6RDD - chains 5 and 7 of the 13 polymer chains in the assembly; structure by electron microscopy, 3.20 A resolution.

Chain 5:
Molecule: Mitochondrial F1F0 ATP synthase associated 14 kDa protein
Source organism: Polytomella sp. Pringsheim 198.80
Reference sequence: A0A024FSR7 (A0A024FSR7_9CHLO); residue numbers follow UniProt; this construct covers 1-123
Amino-acid sequence (123 residues; numbered 1 to 123; the number before each row is that of its first residue):
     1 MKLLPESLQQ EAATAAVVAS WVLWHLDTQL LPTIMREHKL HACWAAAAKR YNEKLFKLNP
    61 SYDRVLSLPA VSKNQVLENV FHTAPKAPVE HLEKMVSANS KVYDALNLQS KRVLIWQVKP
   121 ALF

Chain 7:
Molecule: Mitochondrial ATP synthase associated protein ASA7
Source organism: Polytomella sp. Pringsheim 198.80
Reference sequence: D8V7I2 (D8V7I2_9CHLO); numbering as in UniProt (aligned over 1-190)
Amino-acid sequence (190 residues; each row starts with the number of its first residue):
     1 MSSVRAGVEA GRRDLTTFTF SGLQDAPVAA LSGSIKLNVA AKAGKAEVTV AAGAAKAATQ
    61 VSAAALRKLS GSKISLAEVA RISVLHSSIQ NYLLSLSNER YQLLSQWPDF TTMYGKDFYY
   121 RAHPEDLKKF YDAADEYYKL YETVTEFDSL SALASQVVPN YAARRRSTVH PAIGSTVADG
   181 AFTNFLLSKQ
Unresolved in the structure: 1-14

Interface between chain 5 and chain 7:
Contacting residue pairs (52; chain 5 residue first):
  Val80(5) - Tyr120(7)
  Phe81(5) - Tyr120(7)
  His82(5) - Tyr119(7)
  His82(5) - Pro124(7)
  His82(5) - Leu127(7)
  His82(5) - Lys128(7)  hydrogen bond
  Thr83(5) - Tyr119(7)  hydrogen bond (backbone-side chain)
  Thr83(5) - Lys128(7)  hydrogen bond
  Thr83(5) - Tyr131(7)
  Ala84(5) - Tyr131(7)
  Lys86(5) - Tyr114(7)
  Lys86(5) - Tyr131(7)
  Lys86(5) - Asp135(7)  salt bridge
  Glu90(5) - Tyr138(7)
  His91(5) - Thr111(7)
  His91(5) - Tyr138(7)  hydrogen bond
  Lys94(5) - Tyr138(7)
  Lys94(5) - Glu142(7)
  Met95(5) - Tyr137(7)  hydrophobic
  Met95(5) - Tyr138(7)  hydrophobic
  Met95(5) - Tyr141(7)  hydrophobic
  Ala98(5) - Tyr141(7)  hydrophobic
  Ala98(5) - Glu142(7)
  Ala98(5) - Thr145(7)
  Asn99(5) - Tyr141(7)  hydrogen bond
  Lys101(5) - Glu142(7)  hydrogen bond (side chain-backbone)
  Lys101(5) - Thr145(7)
  Lys101(5) - Glu146(7)  salt bridge
  Lys101(5) - Phe147(7)
  Val102(5) - Thr145(7)
  Ala105(5) - Phe147(7)  hydrophobic
  Leu106(5) - Phe147(7)  hydrophobic
  Leu114(5) - Phe147(7)
  Gln117(5) - Arg81(7)
  Gln117(5) - Ser87(7)  hydrogen bond (backbone-side chain)
  Gln117(5) - Gln90(7)  hydrogen bond
  Val118(5) - Ser87(7)
  Val118(5) - Gln90(7)
  Val118(5) - Asn91(7)
  Val118(5) - Leu94(7)  hydrophobic
  Lys119(5) - Asn91(7)
  Pro120(5) - Glu78(7)
  Pro120(5) - Val79(7)
  Pro120(5) - Ala80(7)  hydrophobic
  Pro120(5) - Ser87(7)
  Ala121(5) - Glu78(7)
  Ala121(5) - Val79(7)
  Leu122(5) - Leu76(7)  hydrophobic
  Leu122(5) - Glu78(7)
  Phe123(5) - Leu76(7)
  Phe123(5) - Ala77(7)  hydrogen bond (backbone-backbone)
  Phe123(5) - Val79(7)  hydrophobic
Also at the interface, not in a pair above, chain 5 (27 interface residues in all): Pro85, Ala87, Trp116
Also at the interface, not in a pair above, chain 7 (30 interface residues in all): Tyr101, Phe110, Asp148, Ser151

Overview:
The interface between chain 5 and chain 7 involves 27 residues on one side and 30 on the other, with 9
hydrogen bonds and 2 salt bridges. Polar contacts include Lys86(5)-Asp135(7), Lys101(5)-Glu146(7) and
His82(5)-Lys128(7).
Here chain 5 is Mitochondrial F1F0 ATP synthase associated 14 kDa protein and chain 7 is Mitochondrial ATP
synthase associated protein ASA7, both from Polytomella sp. Pringsheim 198.80. Entry 6RDD (Cryo-EM structure
of Polytomella F-ATP synthase, Primary rotary state 2, monomer-masked refinement) was determined by electron
microscopy (same publication as 6RD4, 6RD5, 6RD6, 6RD7, 6RD8, 6RD9 and 46 further entries).
